6HCG - chains J and K of the 45 polymer chains in the assembly; structure by electron microscopy, 4.30 A resolution (low resolution: residue-level contacts below are approximate; hydrogen-bond / salt-bridge calls are withheld).

# Chain J (and K)
Molecule: Type II secretion system protein D
From: Klebsiella pneumoniae
Notes: chain K of this document is another copy of the same molecule, construct and numbering; everything in this record applies to it too
UniProtKB: A0A0J2GHI1 (A0A0J2GHI1_KLEPN); residues 0-656 here correspond to UniProt positions 1-657 (UniProt number = residue number + 1)
Sequence (657 residues; row label = number of the first residue in the row; numbering starts at 0):
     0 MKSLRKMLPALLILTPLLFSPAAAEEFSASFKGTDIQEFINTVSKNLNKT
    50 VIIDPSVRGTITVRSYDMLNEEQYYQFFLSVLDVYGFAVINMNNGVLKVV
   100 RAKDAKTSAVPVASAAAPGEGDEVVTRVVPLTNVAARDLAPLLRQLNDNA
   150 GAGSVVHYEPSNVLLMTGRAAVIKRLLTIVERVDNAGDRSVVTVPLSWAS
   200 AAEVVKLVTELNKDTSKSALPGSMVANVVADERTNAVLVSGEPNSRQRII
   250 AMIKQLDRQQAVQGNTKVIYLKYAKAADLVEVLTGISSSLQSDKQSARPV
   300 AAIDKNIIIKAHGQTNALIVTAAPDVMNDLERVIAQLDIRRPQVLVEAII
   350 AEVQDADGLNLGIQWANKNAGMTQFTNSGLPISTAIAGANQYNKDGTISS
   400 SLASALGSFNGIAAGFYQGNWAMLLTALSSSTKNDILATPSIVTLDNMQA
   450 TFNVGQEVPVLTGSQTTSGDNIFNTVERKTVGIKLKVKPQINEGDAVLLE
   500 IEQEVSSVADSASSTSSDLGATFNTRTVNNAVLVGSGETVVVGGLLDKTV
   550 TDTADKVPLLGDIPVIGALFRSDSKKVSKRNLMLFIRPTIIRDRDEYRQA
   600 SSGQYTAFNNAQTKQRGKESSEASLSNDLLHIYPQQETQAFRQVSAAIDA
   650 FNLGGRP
Unresolved in the structure: 0-26, 288-303, 462-473, 632-637, 653-656

# Chain J / chain K interface
Contacting residue pairs (178):
  Lys44(J) - Arg63(K)
  Asn47(J) - Tyr65(K)
  Thr49(J) - Ser64(K)
  Val50(J) - Val62(K)
  Ile51(J) - Val80(K)
  Ile51(J) - Val83(K)
  Pro54(J) - Tyr84(K)
  Ala104(J) - Arg174(K)
  Lys105(J) - Leu145(K)
  Lys105(J) - Asn148(K)
  Lys105(J) - Arg174(K)
  Ser107(J) - Arg168(K)
  Ser107(J) - Ala170(K)
  Ser107(J) - Val171(K)
  Ser107(J) - Arg174(K)
  Val109(J) - Arg174(K)
  Leu130(J) - Met223(K)
  Thr131(J) - Met223(K)
  Thr131(J) - Asn243(K)
  Val133(J) - Ala218(K)
  Ala134(J) - Ala218(K)
  Arg136(J) - Pro220(K)
  His156(J) - Leu141(K)
  His156(J) - Gln144(K)
  Glu158(J) - Val133(K)
  Glu158(J) - Asp137(K)
  Glu158(J) - Val182(K)
  Pro159(J) - Asp137(K)
  Pro159(J) - Ser222(K)
  Ser160(J) - Val182(K)
  Ser160(J) - Ser222(K)
  Ser160(J) - Met223(K)
  Asn161(J) - Leu219(K)
  Asn161(J) - Met223(K)
  Val162(J) - Val182(K)
  Arg188(J) - Leu210(K)
  Arg188(J) - Asn211(K)
  Val190(J) - Met251(K)
  Thr192(J) - Gln254(K)
  Thr192(J) - Arg257(K)
  Trp197(J) - Asp324(K)
  Ala198(J) - Asp324(K)
  Ser199(J) - Asp324(K)
  Ala200(J) - Asp324(K)
  Gly221(J) - Thr214(K)
  Gly221(J) - Ser215(K)
  Asn226(J) - Glu209(K)
  Asn226(J) - Leu210(K)
  Val228(J) - Leu206(K)
  Val228(J) - Glu209(K)
  Val228(J) - Leu210(K)
  Ala229(J) - Leu206(K)
  Arg232(J) - Trp197(K)
  Arg232(J) - Arg257(K)
  Arg232(J) - Gln258(K)
  Arg232(J) - Gln259(K)
  Arg232(J) - Gln262(K)
  Thr233(J) - Arg257(K)
  Asn234(J) - Asp324(K)
  Ser239(J) - Leu210(K)
  Gln259(J) - Arg331(K)
  Val261(J) - Arg331(K)
  Gln262(J) - Arg331(K)
  Val267(J) - Val332(K)
  Val267(J) - Gln335(K)
  Tyr269(J) - Gln335(K)
  Lys271(J) - Asn491(K)
  Tyr272(J) - Asn491(K)
  Tyr272(J) - Glu492(K)
  Lys274(J) - Lys487(K)
  Lys274(J) - Gln489(K)
  Lys304(J) - Ser287(K)
  Ile307(J) - Gly284(K)
  Lys309(J) - Val281(K)
  Lys309(J) - Thr283(K)
  Ala310(J) - Val281(K)
  His311(J) - Leu278(K)
  His311(J) - Leu336(K)
  Gly312(J) - Asn446(K)
  Gln313(J) - Asp277(K)
  Gln313(J) - Asn446(K)
  Thr314(J) - Asn446(K)
  Asn315(J) - Asn446(K)
  Asn315(J) - Gln489(K)
  Thr320(J) - Ile285(K)
  Gln342(J) - Leu532(K)
  Ile397(J) - Ile385(K)
  Leu405(J) - Gln373(K)
  Gly406(J) - Thr375(K)
  Phe408(J) - Gln373(K)
  Phe408(J) - Thr375(K)
  Asn409(J) - Phe374(K)
  Asn409(J) - Thr375(K)
  Gly410(J) - Met371(K)
  Gly410(J) - Thr372(K)
  Gly410(J) - Gln373(K)
  Ile411(J) - Met371(K)
  Ile411(J) - Thr372(K)
  Ile411(J) - Val556(K)
  Ala412(J) - Gly370(K)
  Ala412(J) - Met371(K)
  Ala413(J) - Gly370(K)
  Gly414(J) - Asn368(K)
  Ala426(J) - Pro557(K)
  Leu427(J) - Lys555(K)
  Leu427(J) - Pro557(K)
  Ser428(J) - Asp554(K)
  Ser428(J) - Lys555(K)
  Ser429(J) - Ala553(K)
  Ser430(J) - Ala553(K)
  Thr431(J) - Asp551(K)
  Lys432(J) - Thr550(K)
  Lys432(J) - Asp551(K)
  Asn433(J) - Val549(K)
  Asn433(J) - Thr550(K)
  Asp434(J) - Thr548(K)
  Asp434(J) - Val549(K)
  Ile435(J) - Lys547(K)
  Ile435(J) - Thr548(K)
  Leu436(J) - Asp546(K)
  Leu436(J) - Lys547(K)
  Ala437(J) - Asp546(K)
  Thr438(J) - Gly543(K)
  Thr438(J) - Leu544(K)
  Thr438(J) - Leu545(K)
  Thr438(J) - Asp546(K)
  Pro439(J) - Gly543(K)
  Pro439(J) - Leu544(K)
  Ser440(J) - Gly542(K)
  Ser440(J) - Gly543(K)
  Ile441(J) - Asn529(K)
  Ile441(J) - Val541(K)
  Ile441(J) - Gly542(K)
  Val442(J) - Asn529(K)
  Val442(J) - Val540(K)
  Val442(J) - Val541(K)
  Thr443(J) - Ala530(K)
  Leu444(J) - Ala530(K)
  Leu444(J) - Val531(K)
  Ala449(J) - Asn528(K)
  Ala449(J) - Asn529(K)
  Thr450(J) - Asn528(K)
  Phe451(J) - Thr526(K)
  Phe451(J) - Val527(K)
  Asn452(J) - Arg525(K)
  Asn452(J) - Thr526(K)
  Val453(J) - Thr524(K)
  Val453(J) - Arg525(K)
  Gly454(J) - Thr524(K)
  Gln455(J) - Thr521(K)
  Gln455(J) - Asn523(K)
  Glu456(J) - Ala520(K)
  Glu456(J) - Thr521(K)
  Glu456(J) - Phe522(K)
  Leu460(J) - Asp517(K)
  Val475(J) - Leu460(K)
  Val475(J) - Thr461(K)
  Val475(J) - Leu518(K)
  Arg477(J) - Val459(K)
  Arg477(J) - Thr461(K)
  Arg477(J) - Lys478(K)
  Arg477(J) - Leu518(K)
  Tyr596(J) - Thr538(K)
  Tyr596(J) - Val539(K)
  Tyr596(J) - Val540(K)
  Ser600(J) - Val540(K)
  Gln603(J) - Val540(K)
  Gln603(J) - Met582(K)
  Tyr604(J) - Phe584(K)
  Phe607(J) - Asn580(K)
  Phe607(J) - Met582(K)
  Gln614(J) - Asp354(K)
  Arg615(J) - Lys432(K)
  Glu621(J) - Ile348(K)
  Glu621(J) - Leu436(K)
  Leu628(J) - Thr538(K)
  Leu628(J) - Arg586(K)
  Leu629(J) - Thr538(K)
Other interface residues (no listed pair), chain J (133 interface residues in all): Ile52, Asp53, Asp103, Thr106, Ala108, Val111, Asn132, Val154, Tyr157, Ala201, Pro220, Ser222, Val227, Asp230, Ala235, Leu237, Thr265, Ala273, Arg339, Arg340, Leu358, Ser407, Val457, Pro458, Gly519, Arg593, Gln611, Ser625
Other interface residues (no listed pair), chain K (127 interface residues in all): Thr61, Phe76, Asp147, Thr177, Ser217, Arg247, Leu255, Ile338, Arg340, Ala369, Ser430, Thr438, Asp445, Leu497, Ser513, Glu537, Thr552, Lys578, Leu581

# Summary
Chain J and chain K form an interface of 133 and 127 residues respectively.
Both chains are Type II secretion system protein D (Klebsiella pneumoniae). Entry 6HCG (Klebsiella pneumoniae
type II secretion system outer membrane complex. PulD, PulS and PulC HR domain) was determined by electron
microscopy.
